7XSD - chains 3 and 4 of the 32 polymer chains in the assembly; structure by electron microscopy, 3.30 A resolution.

Chain 3 (and 4):
Molecule: RuBisCO chaperone RbcX
Organism: Nostoc sp. (strain PCC 7120 / SAG 25.82 / UTEX 2576)
Notes: chain 4 of this document is another copy of the same molecule, construct and numbering; everything in this record applies to it too
Reference sequence: O86418 (RBCX_NOSS1); residue numbers follow UniProt; this construct covers 1-132
Amino-acid sequence (132 residues; each row starts with the number of its first residue):
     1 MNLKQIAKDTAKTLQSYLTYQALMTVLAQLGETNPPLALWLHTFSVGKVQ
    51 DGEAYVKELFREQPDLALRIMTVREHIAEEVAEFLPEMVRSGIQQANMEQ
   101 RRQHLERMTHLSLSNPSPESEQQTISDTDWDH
Disordered / not traced: 1, 103-132 (chain 4: 1, 113-132)

Chain 3 / chain 4 interface:
Residue-residue contacts (60; chain 3 residue first):
  Leu3(3) - Glu80(4)
  Ile6(3) - Gln21(4)
  Ile6(3) - Val81(4)  hydrophobic
  Ala7(3) - Glu80(4)
  Ala7(3) - Val81(4)
  Ala7(3) - Met88(4)  hydrophobic
  Lys8(3) - Met88(4)
  Asp9(3) - Tyr17(4)
  Thr10(3) - Tyr17(4)
  Thr10(3) - Val81(4)
  Ala11(3) - Met88(4)
  Thr13(3) - Tyr17(4)  hydrogen bond
  Leu14(3) - Leu14(4)  hydrophobic
  Leu14(3) - Leu85(4)  hydrophobic
  Leu14(3) - Val89(4)  hydrophobic
  Gln15(3) - Val89(4)
  Gln15(3) - Ile93(4)
  Tyr17(3) - Asp9(4)
  Tyr17(3) - Thr10(4)
  Tyr17(3) - Thr13(4)  hydrogen bond
  Leu18(3) - Val89(4)  hydrophobic
  Gln21(3) - Ile6(4)
  Gly52(3) - Gln100(4)  hydrogen bond (backbone-side chain)
  Glu53(3) - Gln100(4)
  Glu53(3) - Gln103(4)
  Phe60(3) - Gln103(4)
  Phe60(3) - Arg107(4)  hydrogen bond (backbone-side chain)
  Arg61(3) - Arg107(4)
  Met71(3) - Gln100(4)
  Arg74(3) - Ile93(4)  hydrogen bond (side chain-backbone)
  Arg74(3) - Ala96(4)
  Arg74(3) - Asn97(4)  hydrogen bond
  Ile77(3) - Leu3(4)  hydrophobic
  Ile77(3) - Ile6(4)  hydrophobic
  Ala78(3) - Arg90(4)  hydrogen bond (backbone-side chain)
  Ala78(3) - Ile93(4)  hydrophobic
  Glu79(3) - Arg90(4)  salt bridge
  Glu80(3) - Leu3(4)
  Val81(3) - Ala7(4)  hydrophobic
  Val81(3) - Thr10(4)
  Ala82(3) - Pro86(4)
  Ala82(3) - Arg90(4)
  Glu83(3) - Arg90(4)
  Leu85(3) - Ala82(4)
  Leu85(3) - Leu85(4)  hydrophobic
  Met88(3) - Ala11(4)
  Val89(3) - Gln15(4)
  Val89(3) - Leu18(4)  hydrophobic
  Arg90(3) - Glu83(4)  salt bridge
  Gly92(3) - Glu53(4)
  Ile93(3) - Gln15(4)
  Ile93(3) - Arg74(4)
  Ala96(3) - Arg74(4)  hydrogen bond (backbone-side chain)
  Asn97(3) - Met71(4)
  Glu99(3) - Lys57(4)  salt bridge
  Gln100(3) - Glu53(4)  hydrogen bond (side chain-backbone)
  Gln100(3) - Val56(4)
  Gln100(3) - Lys57(4)
  Gln100(3) - Phe60(4)
  Gln100(3) - Arg74(4)
Interface residues without a listed pair, chain 3 (39 interface residues in all): Thr25, Lys57, His76
Interface residues without a listed pair, chain 4 (37 interface residues in all): Lys8, Phe84, Gly92, His104

In short:
The interface between chain 3 and chain 4 involves 39 residues on one side and 37 on the other; the contacts
include 9 hydrogen bonds and 3 salt bridges. Polar pairs include Glu79(3)-Arg90(4), Arg90(3)-Glu83(4) and
Glu99(3)-Lys57(4).
Chain 3 and chain 4 are both RuBisCO chaperone RbcX (Nostoc sp. (strain PCC 7120 / SAG 25.82 / UTEX 2576));
the structure, Cryo-EM structure of RuBisCO assembly intermediate RbcL8Raf18RbcX16, was determined by electron
microscopy.
